5JL6 - chain A; structure by X-ray diffraction, 3.00 A resolution.

# Chain A
Name: Aromatase
Source organism: Homo sapiens
Notes: EC 1.14.14.14
UniProtKB: P11511 (CP19A_HUMAN); residue numbers follow UniProt; this construct covers 1-503
Sequence (503 residues; each row starts with the number of its first residue):
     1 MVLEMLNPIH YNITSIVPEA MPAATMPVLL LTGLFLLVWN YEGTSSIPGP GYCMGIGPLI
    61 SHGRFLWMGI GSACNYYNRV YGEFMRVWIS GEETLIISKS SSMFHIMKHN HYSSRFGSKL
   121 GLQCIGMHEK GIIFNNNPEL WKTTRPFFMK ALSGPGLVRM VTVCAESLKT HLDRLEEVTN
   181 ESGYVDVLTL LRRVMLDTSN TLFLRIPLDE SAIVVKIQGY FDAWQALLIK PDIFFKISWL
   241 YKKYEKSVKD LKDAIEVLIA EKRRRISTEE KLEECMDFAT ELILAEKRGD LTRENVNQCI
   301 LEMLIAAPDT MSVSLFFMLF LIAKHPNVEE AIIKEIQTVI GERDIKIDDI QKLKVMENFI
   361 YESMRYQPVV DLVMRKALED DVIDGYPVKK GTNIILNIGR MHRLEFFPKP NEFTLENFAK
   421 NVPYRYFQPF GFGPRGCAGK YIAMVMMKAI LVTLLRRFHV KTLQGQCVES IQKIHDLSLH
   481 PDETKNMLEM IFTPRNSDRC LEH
Disordered / not traced: 1-44, 497-503
UniProt features mapped onto this chain:
  - binding site (substrate): Asp309, Met374
  - binding site (heme): Cys437
  - natural variant: Arg192 (R192H: In AROD), Arg264 (R264C: 1.6 fold decrease in affinity for androstenedione substrate; R264H: 2.5 fold decrease in affinity for androstenedione substrate), Ser314 (S314P: Found in deaf patients; uncertain significance), Arg365 (R365Q: In AROD), Arg375 (R375C: In AROD; R375L), Arg435 (R435C: In AROD), Cys437 (C437Y: In AROD)
Metal / ion sites: heme Fe near Cys437 (its only coordinating residue here)
Residues lining bound ligands:
  - 4-androstene-3-17-dione (ASD): Arg115, Ile133, Phe134, Phe221, Trp224, Ile305, Ala306, Asp309, Thr310, Val370, Leu372, Val373, Met374, Leu477
  - heme (HEM): Met107, Arg115, Ile132, Ile133, Trp141, Arg145, Phe148, Leu152, Phe203, Met303, Ala306, Ala307, Thr310, Met311, Ser314, Met364, Val370, Val373, Arg375, Pro429, Phe430, Gly431, Phe432, Arg435, Gly436, Cys437, Ala438, Gly439, Ala443, Met446, Met447
Reported in the primary citation:
  - mutagenesis - K440Q: abolished catalytic activity (citing earlier work)
  - post-translational modification sites: Tyr361 (citing earlier work)

# Summary
Chain A binds heme and 4-androstene-3-17-dione. Curated annotation (UniProt) lists substrate-binding residues
Asp309 and Met374 and heme-binding residue Cys437. From the paper: K440Q abolishes catalytic activity; a
modification site at Tyr361.
Chain A is Aromatase (Homo sapiens); the structure, Human placental aromatase cytochrome P450 (CYP19A1):
androstenedione complex #2, was determined by X-ray diffraction together with 5JKV, 5JKW, 5JL7 and 5JL9 from
the same study.
